3BIR - chain A; structure by X-ray diffraction, 1.80 A resolution.

# Chain A
Name: Ribonuclease T1
Source organism: Aspergillus oryzae
Notes: EC 3.1.27.3
UniProt: P00651 (RNT1_ASPOR); residues 1-104 here correspond to UniProt positions 27-130 (UniProt number = residue number + 26)
Amino-acid sequence (104 residues; numbered 1 to 104; the number before each row is that of its first residue):
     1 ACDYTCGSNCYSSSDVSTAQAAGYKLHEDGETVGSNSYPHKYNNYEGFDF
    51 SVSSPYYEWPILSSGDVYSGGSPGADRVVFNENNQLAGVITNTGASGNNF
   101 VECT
Disulfide bonds: Cys2-Cys10, Cys6-Cys103
Sequence notes: conflict Lys25 (Gln51 in P00651); engineered mutation Asn92 (His118 in P00651)
Bound ions: Ca2+ site 1 near Asp15 (its only coordinating residue here); Ca2+ site 2: Asp49, Asn98 (together with guanosine-2'-monophosphate)
Residues lining bound ligands: guanosine-2'-monophosphate (2GP): Asn36, Tyr38, His40, Lys41, Tyr42, Asn43, Asn44, Tyr45, Glu46, Glu58, Asn98, Asn99, Phe100
Swiss-Prot annotation at these positions:
  - active site: His40, Glu58 (Proton acceptor)

# Overview
Bound to chain A: guanosine-2'-monophosphate. Asp49 and Asn98 form the Ca2+ site 2. UniProt lists active-site
residues His40 and Glu58.
Chain A is Ribonuclease T1 (Aspergillus oryzae); the structure, Disecting histidine interactions in
ribonuclease T1 by asn and gln substitutions, was determined by X-ray diffraction together with 5BIR from the
same study.
